PDB entry 8YJH | electron microscopy, 3.68 A resolution | chains D and F of the 8 polymer chains in the assembly

== Chain D ==
Protein: Flap endonuclease 1
Source organism: Homo sapiens
Notes: EC 3.1.-.-
Reference sequence: P39748 (FEN1_HUMAN); residues 1-380 here = UniProt positions 1-380
Chain sequence (380 residues; each row starts with the number of its first residue):
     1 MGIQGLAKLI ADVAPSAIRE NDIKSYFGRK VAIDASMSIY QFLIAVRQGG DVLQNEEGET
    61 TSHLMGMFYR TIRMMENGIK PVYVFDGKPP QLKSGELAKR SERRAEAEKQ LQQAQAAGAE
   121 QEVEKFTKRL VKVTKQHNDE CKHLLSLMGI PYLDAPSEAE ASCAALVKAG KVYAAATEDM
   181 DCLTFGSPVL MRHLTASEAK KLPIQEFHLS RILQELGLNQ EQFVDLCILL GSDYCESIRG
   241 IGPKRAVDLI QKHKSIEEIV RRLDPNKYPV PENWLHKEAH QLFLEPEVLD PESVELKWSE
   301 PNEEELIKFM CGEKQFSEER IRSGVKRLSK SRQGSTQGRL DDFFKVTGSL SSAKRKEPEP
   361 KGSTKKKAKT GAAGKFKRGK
Unresolved in the structure: 1, 353-380
From the paper describing this entry:
  - specificity-determining residues: Glu56, Glu57, Glu59
  - catalytic residues: Glu158, Glu160, Asp179, Asp181
  - conformationally variable residues (side-chain flip): Tyr40

== Chain F ==
Molecule: downstream DNA chain F
Source organism: Homo sapiens
Sequence (10 nucleotides; row label = number of the first residue in the row):
     1 TTTTTAAAAA

== Interface between chain D and chain F ==
Residue-residue contacts (15):
  Gly2(D) - DT1(F)  phosphate contact
  Gly2(D) - DT2(F)  phosphate contact
  Ile3(D) - DT2(F)  hydrogen bond to the phosphate
  Ala7(D) - DT3(F)  phosphate contact
  Met37(D) - DT1(F)  sugar contact
  Lys93(D) - DT1(F)  salt bridge to the phosphate
  Arg100(D) - DT1(F)  salt bridge to the phosphate
  Arg103(D) - DT1(F)  base contact
  Glu160(D) - DT1(F)  phosphate contact
  Asp179(D) - DT1(F)  phosphate contact
  Met180(D) - DT2(F)  phosphate contact
  Asp181(D) - DT1(F)  phosphate contact
  Arg192(D) - DT2(F)  sugar contact
  Asp233(D) - DT1(F)  phosphate contact
  Lys267(D) - DA10(F)  hydrogen bond to the phosphate
Also at the interface, not in a pair above, chain D (17 interface residues in all): Gly5, Lys8, Glu158

== Overview ==
17 residues of chain D face 4 of chain F across their interface; the contacts include 2 hydrogen bonds and 2
salt bridges. Among the polar pairs are Ile3(D)-DT2(F), Lys267(D)-DA10(F) and Lys93(D)-DT1(F). From the paper:
catalytic residues Glu158(D), Glu160(D) and Asp179(D) among others; specificity determinants Glu56(D),
Glu57(D) and Glu59(D).
Chain D is Flap endonuclease 1 and chain F is downstream DNA chain F, both from Homo sapiens; the structure,
Structure of the human endogenous PCNA-FEN1 complex - State A, was determined by electron microscopy together
with 8YJL, 8YJQ, 8YJR, 8YJS, 8YJU, 8YJV, 8YJW and 8YJZ from the same study.
